PDB entry 3VRT | X-ray diffraction, 2.40 A resolution | chains A and C

Chain A:
Protein: Vitamin D3 receptor
Organism: Rattus norvegicus
Notes: fragment: Ligand binding domain, residues 116-423; engineered mutation(s): deletion mutant, residues 165-211
UniProt: P13053 (VDR_RAT); numbering as in UniProt; present here: 116-159, 207-423
Sequence (271 residues; numbered 106 to 423; 47 numbers in that range are skipped by the numbering (no residue carries them; nothing is unmodelled there); the number before each row is that of its first residue):
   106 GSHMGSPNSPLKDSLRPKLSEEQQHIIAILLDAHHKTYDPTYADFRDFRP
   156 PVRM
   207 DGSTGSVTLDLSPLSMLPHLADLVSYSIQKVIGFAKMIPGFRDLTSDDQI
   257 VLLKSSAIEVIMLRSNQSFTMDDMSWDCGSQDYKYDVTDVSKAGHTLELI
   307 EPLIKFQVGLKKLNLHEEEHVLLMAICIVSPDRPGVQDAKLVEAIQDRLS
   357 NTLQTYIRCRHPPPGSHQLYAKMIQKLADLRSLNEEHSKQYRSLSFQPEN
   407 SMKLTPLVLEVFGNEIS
Disordered / not traced: 106-123, 207-217, 420-423
Construct notes: expression tag (106-115)
Ligand contacts: 2-Mehylidene-19 (YS2; (1R,3R,7E,17beta)-17-[(2R)-5-hydroxypentan-2-yl]-2-methylidene-9,10-secoestra-5,7-diene-1,3-diol): Tyr-143, Tyr-147, Phe-150, Leu-226, Leu-229, Val-230, Ser-233, Ile-264, Ile-267, Met-268, Arg-270, Ser-271, Ser-274, Trp-282, Cys-284, Tyr-291, Val-296, His-301, Leu-309, His-393
Swiss-Prot annotation at these positions:
  - region: Lys-242 to Lys-260 (Interaction with coactivator LXXLL motif)
  - motif: Pro-412 to Asn-420 (9aaTAD)
  - binding site (calcitriol): Tyr-143, Ser-233, Arg-270, Ser-274, His-301, His-393

Chain C:
Protein: 13-meric peptide from Mediator of RNA polymerase II transcription subunit 1
Notes: fragment: DRIP205 NR2 BOX peptide
UniProt: Q15648 (MED1_HUMAN); residues 625-637 here correspond to UniProt positions 640-652 (UniProt number = residue number + 15)
Sequence (13 residues; row label = number of the first residue in the row):
   625 KNHPMLMNLLKDN
Disordered / not traced: 625, 636-637
Swiss-Prot annotation at these positions:
  - motif: Leu-630 to Leu-634 (LXXLL motif 2)

Chain A / chain C interface:
Contacting residue pairs (18; chain A residue first):
  Ile-238(A) with Leu-630(C), hydrophobic; Leu-633(C); Leu-634(C), hydrophobic
  Lys-242(A) with Leu-633(C), hydrogen bond (side chain-backbone); Leu-634(C), hydrogen bond (side chain-backbone); Lys-635(C)
  Ile-256(A) with His-627(C); Leu-634(C), hydrophobic
  Leu-259(A) with Leu-634(C), hydrophobic
  Lys-260(A) with His-627(C)
  Pro-412(A) with Met-629(C)
  Leu-413(A) with Leu-630(C), hydrophobic; Leu-633(C), hydrophobic
  Glu-416(A) with His-627(C); Pro-628(C); Met-629(C), hydrogen bond (side chain-backbone); Leu-630(C), hydrogen bond (side chain-backbone)
  Val-417(A) with Leu-630(C), hydrophobic
Interface residues without a listed pair, chain A (13 interface residues in all): Gln-235, Phe-247, Ser-252, Gln-255
Interface residues without a listed pair, chain C (9 interface residues in all): Asn-626, Met-631

Summary:
13 residues of chain A and 9 residues of chain C are in contact; the contacts include 4 hydrogen bonds. Polar
contacts include Lys-242(A)/Leu-633(C), Lys-242(A)/Leu-634(C) and Glu-416(A)/Met-629(C). Ligands of chain A:
2-Mehylidene-19. UniProt lists 6 calcitriol-binding residues on chain A.
Here chain A is Vitamin D3 receptor (Rattus norvegicus) and chain C is 13-meric peptide from Mediator of RNA
polymerase II transcription subunit 1. Entry 3VRT (VDR ligand binding domain in complex with
2-Mehylidene-19,25,26,27-tetranor-1alpha,24-dihydroxyvitaminD3) was determined by X-ray diffraction (same
publication as 3VRU, 3VRV and 3VRW).
